8T4F - chains A and B of the 3 polymer chains in the assembly; structure by electron microscopy, 3.50 A resolution.

# Chain A
Molecule: Antigen peptide transporter 1
From: Homo sapiens
UniProtKB: Q03518 (TAP1_HUMAN); residues 1-748 here correspond to UniProt positions 61-808 (UniProt number = residue number + 60)
Chain sequence (748 residues; numbered 1 to 748; the number before each row is that of its first residue):
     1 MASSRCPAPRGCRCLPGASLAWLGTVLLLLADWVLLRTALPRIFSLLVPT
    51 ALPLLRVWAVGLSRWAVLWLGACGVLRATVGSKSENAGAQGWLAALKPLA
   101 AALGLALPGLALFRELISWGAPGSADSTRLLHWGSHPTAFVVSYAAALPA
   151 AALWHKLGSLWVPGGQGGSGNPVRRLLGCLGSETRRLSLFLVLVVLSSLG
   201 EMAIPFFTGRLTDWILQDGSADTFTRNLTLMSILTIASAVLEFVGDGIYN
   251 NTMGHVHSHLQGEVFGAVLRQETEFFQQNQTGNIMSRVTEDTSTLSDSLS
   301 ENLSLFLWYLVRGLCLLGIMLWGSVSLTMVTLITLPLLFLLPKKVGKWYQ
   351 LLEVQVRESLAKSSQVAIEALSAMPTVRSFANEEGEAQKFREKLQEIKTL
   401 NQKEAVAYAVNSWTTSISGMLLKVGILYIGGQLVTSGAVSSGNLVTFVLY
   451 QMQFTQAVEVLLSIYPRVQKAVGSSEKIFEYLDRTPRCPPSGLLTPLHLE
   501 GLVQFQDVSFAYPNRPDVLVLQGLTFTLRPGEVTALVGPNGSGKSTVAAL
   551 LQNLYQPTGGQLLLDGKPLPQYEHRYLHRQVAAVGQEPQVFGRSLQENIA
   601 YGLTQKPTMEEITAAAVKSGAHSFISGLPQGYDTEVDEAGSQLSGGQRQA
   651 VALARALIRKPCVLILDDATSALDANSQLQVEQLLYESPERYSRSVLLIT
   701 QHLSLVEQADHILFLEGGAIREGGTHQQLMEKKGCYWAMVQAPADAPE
Disordered / not traced: 1-179, 219, 273-287, 485-491, 743-748
From the paper describing this entry:
  - binding site for Histone H3.3C peptide: Glu-242, Asp-246, Glu-301, Trp-308, Tyr-309, Arg-312, Tyr-408

# Chain B
Molecule: Antigen peptide transporter 2
From: Homo sapiens
UniProtKB: Q03519 (TAP2_HUMAN); residue numbers follow UniProt; this construct covers 1-686
Chain sequence (686 residues; row label = number of the first residue in the row):
     1 MRLPDLRPWTSLLLVDAALLWLLQGPLGTLLPQGLPGLWLEGTLRLGGLW
    51 GLLKLRGLLGFVGTLLLPLCLATPLTVSLRALVAGASRAPPARVASAPWS
   101 WLLVGYGAAGLSWSLWAVLSPPGAQEKEQDQVNNKVLMWRLLKLSRPDLP
   151 LLVAAFFFLVLAVLGETLIPHYSGRVIDILGGDFDPHAFASAIFFMCLFS
   201 FGSSLSAGCRGGCFTYTMSRINLRIREQLFSSLLRQDLGFFQETKTGELN
   251 SRLSSDTTLMSNWLPLNANVLLRSLVKVVGLYGFMLSISPRLTLLSLLHM
   301 PFTIAAEKVYNTRHQEVLREIQDAVARAGQVVREAVGGLQTVRSFGAEEH
   351 EVCRYKEALEQCRQLYWRRDLERALYLLVRRVLHLGVQMLMLSCGLQQMQ
   401 DGELTQGSLLSFMIYQESVGSYVQTLVYIYGDMLSNVGAAEKVFSYMDRQ
   451 PNLPSPGTLAPTTLQGVVKFQDVSFAYPNRPDRPVLKGLTFTLRPGEVTA
   501 LVGPNGSGKSTVAALLQNLYQPTGGQVLLDEKPISQYEHCYLHSQVVSVG
   551 QEPVLFSGSVRNNIAYGLQSCEDDKVMAAAQAAHADDFIQEMEHGIYTDV
   601 GEKGSQLAAGQKQRLAIARALVRDPRVLILDEATSALDVQCEQALQDWNS
   651 RGDRTVLVIAHRLQTVQRAHQILVLQEGKLQKLAQL
Disordered / not traced: 1-130, 182-184, 682-686
UniProt features mapped onto this chain:
  - region: Ile-414 to Met-433 (Part of the peptide-binding site)
  - binding site (ATP): Gly-503 to Ser-510
  - site: Asp-16 (Inter-subunit salt bridge with TAPBP)
  - natural variant: Ala-374 (A374T: In allele TAP2*01F, allele TAP2*01G, allele TAP2*01H, allele TAP2*02B and allele TAP2*02D), Val-379 (V379I: In allele TAP2*01D, allele TAP2*01E, allele TAP2*01G, allele TAP2*02C and allele TAP2*02F), Val-467 (V467I: In allele TAP2*01F and allele TAP2*02D), Ala-565 (A565T: In allele TAP2*01:02, allele TAP2*01D, allele TAP2*02E and allele TAP2*02F), Met-577 (M577V: In allele TAP2*BKY2), Arg-651 (R651C: In allele TAP2*01:03 and allele TAP2*01G), Thr-665 (T665A: In allele TAP2*02:01, allele TAP2*02B, allele TAP2*02C, allele TAP2*02D, allele TAP2*02E, allele TAP2*02F, allele TAP2*04A and allele TAP2*Bky2), Leu-686 (L686LQEGQDLYSRLVQQRLMD: In allele TAP2*02:01, allele TAP2*02B, allele TAP2*02C, allele TAP2*02D, allele TAP2*02E, allele TAP2*02F, allele TAP2*03A and allele TAP2*BKY2)
  - mutagenesis: Asp-16 (D16K: Complete loss of interaction with TAPBP, resulting in impaired PLC assembly and antigen presentation), Asp-638 (D638A: Inactive in peptide transport when associated with 'A-734' of TAP1)
From the paper describing this entry:
  - binding site for Histone H3.3C peptide: Arg-210, Met-218, Leu-266, Asn-269, Arg-273, Leu-377
  - specificity-determining residues: Met-218

# Interface between chain A and chain B
Contacting residue pairs (85; chain A residue first):
  Glu-201(A) with Arg-381(B)
  Leu-211(A) with Leu-392(B), hydrophobic
  Ile-215(A) with Leu-396(B), hydrophobic
  Asp-218(A) with Gln-400(B)
  Phe-224(A) with Leu-396(B), hydrophobic
  Thr-235(A) with Leu-385(B)
  Ser-238(A) with Arg-381(B), hydrogen bond
  Glu-242(A) with Arg-381(B), salt bridge
  Phe-243(A) with Ala-374(B), hydrophobic; Leu-378(B), hydrophobic
  Gly-247(A) with Trp-367(B)
  Asn-250(A) with Asp-370(B)
  Asn-251(A) with Trp-367(B)
  Gly-254(A) with Arg-363(B)
  His-255(A) with Arg-363(B)
  Ser-258(A) with Leu-359(B)
  Gln-261(A) with Leu-359(B)
  Gly-262(A) with Leu-359(B)
  Phe-265(A) with Val-332(B), hydrophobic; Glu-351(B); Val-352(B), hydrophobic; Tyr-355(B), hydrophobic
  Leu-269(A) with Glu-348(B)
  Glu-272(A) with Leu-339(B); Arg-343(B), hydrogen bond (backbone-side chain)
  Thr-289(A) with Val-332(B)
  Glu-290(A) with Val-325(B)
  Asp-297(A) with Tyr-366(B), hydrogen bond
  Glu-301(A) with Arg-373(B), salt bridge
  Leu-360(A) with Arg-226(B)
  Ala-367(A) with Phe-230(B); Leu-253(B), hydrophobic
  Ile-368(A) with Asn-250(B)
  Glu-369(A) with Ser-557(B), hydrogen bond
  Leu-371(A) with Phe-230(B), hydrophobic; Leu-233(B), hydrophobic; Leu-234(B), hydrophobic; Phe-241(B), hydrophobic
  Met-374(A) with Leu-234(B); Phe-241(B), hydrophobic
  Pro-375(A) with Leu-238(B)
  Thr-376(A) with Val-554(B)
  Val-377(A) with Tyr-566(B)
  Arg-378(A) with Leu-234(B), hydrogen bond (side chain-backbone); Gln-236(B), hydrogen bond (side chain-backbone); Leu-453(B); Leu-519(B); His-539(B); His-543(B)
  Ser-379(A) with Gln-517(B), hydrogen bond; His-543(B)
  Phe-380(A) with Arg-619(B); Arg-623(B)
  Ala-381(A) with His-539(B); His-543(B)
  Asn-382(A) with Tyr-566(B), hydrogen bond; Gly-567(B)
  Glu-383(A) with Leu-234(B); His-539(B), salt bridge
  Glu-386(A) with Phe-230(B); Tyr-566(B), hydrogen bond
  Phe-390(A) with Arg-226(B); Phe-230(B), hydrophobic
  Arg-391(A) with Glu-227(B), salt bridge
  Leu-394(A) with Leu-223(B)
  Lys-398(A) with Leu-223(B)
  Asn-401(A) with Ser-219(B), hydrogen bond; Leu-223(B)
  Gln-402(A) with Tyr-216(B)
  Ala-405(A) with Gly-212(B)
  Tyr-408(A) with Gly-211(B)
  Ala-409(A) with Gly-208(B)
  Ser-412(A) with Gly-208(B)
  Trp-413(A) with Ser-204(B); Leu-205(B), hydrogen bond (side chain-backbone); Gly-208(B); Cys-209(B), hydrophobic
  Ser-416(A) with Ser-204(B)
  Ile-417(A) with Phe-201(B), hydrophobic
  Met-420(A) with Ser-204(B)
  His-578(A) with Phe-345(B)
  Gln-586(A) with Gln-340(B)
  Glu-587(A) with Gln-340(B)
  Gly-592(A) with Glu-334(B)
  Glu-638(A) with Glu-334(B)
Other interface residues (no listed pair), chain A (79 interface residues in all): Ile-204, Leu-228, Met-231, Ser-232, Ile-236, Ala-239, Val-240, Gly-266, Arg-270, Ser-363, Ala-370, Ala-373, Glu-384, Ala-387, Ile-397, Glu-404, Ala-582, Ala-583, Gly-602, Arg-655
Other interface residues (no listed pair), chain B (73 interface residues in all): Ser-200, Ala-207, Thr-215, Ser-231, Arg-235, Thr-246, Leu-249, Gln-330, Ala-335, Ala-347, Leu-371, Leu-375, Leu-377, Met-389, Met-399, Cys-540, Phe-556, Lys-603

# Overview
Chain A and chain B form an interface of 79 and 73 residues respectively; the contacts include 11 hydrogen
bonds and 4 salt bridges. Among the polar pairs are Glu-242(A)/Arg-381(B), Glu-301(A)/Arg-373(B) and
Glu-383(A)/His-539(B). The paper reports a binding site for Histone H3.3C peptide at Glu-242(A), Asp-246(A)
and Arg-210(B) among others; the specificity determinant Met-218(B).
Chain A is Antigen peptide transporter 1 and chain B is Antigen peptide transporter 2, both from Homo sapiens;
the structure, Transporter associated with antigen processing (TAP) bound to the 9-mer peptide RRYQKSTEL, was
determined by electron microscopy together with 8T46, 8T4E, 8T4G, 8T4H, 8T4I and 8T4J from the same study.
